PDB entry 8YYU | electron microscopy, 3.84 A resolution | chains A and B of the 6 polymer chains in the assembly

== Chain A ==
Protein: Signal transducer and activator of transcription 1-alpha/beta
From: Homo sapiens
UniProt: P42224 (STAT1_HUMAN); residues 1-750 here = UniProt positions 1-750
Amino-acid sequence (776 residues; row label = number of the first residue in the row; numbers below 1 keep their minus sign (Met-25 is residue -25)):
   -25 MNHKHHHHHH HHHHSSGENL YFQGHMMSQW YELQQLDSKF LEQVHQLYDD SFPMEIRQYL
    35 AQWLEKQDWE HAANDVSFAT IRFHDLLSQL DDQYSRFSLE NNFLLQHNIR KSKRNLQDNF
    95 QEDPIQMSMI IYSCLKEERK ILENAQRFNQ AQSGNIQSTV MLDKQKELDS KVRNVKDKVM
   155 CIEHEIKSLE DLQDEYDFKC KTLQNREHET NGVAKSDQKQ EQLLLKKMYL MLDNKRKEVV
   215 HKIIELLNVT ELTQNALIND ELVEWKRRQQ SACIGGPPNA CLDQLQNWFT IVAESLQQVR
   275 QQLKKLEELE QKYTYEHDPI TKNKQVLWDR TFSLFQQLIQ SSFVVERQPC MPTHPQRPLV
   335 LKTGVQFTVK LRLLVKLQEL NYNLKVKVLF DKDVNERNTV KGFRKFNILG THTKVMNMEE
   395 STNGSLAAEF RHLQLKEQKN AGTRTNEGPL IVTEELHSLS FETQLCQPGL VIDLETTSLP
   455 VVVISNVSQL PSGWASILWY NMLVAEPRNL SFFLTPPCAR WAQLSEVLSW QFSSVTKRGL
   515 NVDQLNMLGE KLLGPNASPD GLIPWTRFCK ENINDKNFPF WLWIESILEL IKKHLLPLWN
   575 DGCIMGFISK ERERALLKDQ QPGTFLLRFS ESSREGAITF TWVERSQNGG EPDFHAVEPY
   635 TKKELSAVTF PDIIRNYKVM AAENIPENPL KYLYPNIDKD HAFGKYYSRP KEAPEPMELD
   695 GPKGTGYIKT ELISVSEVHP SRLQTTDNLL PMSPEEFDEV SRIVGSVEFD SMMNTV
Unresolved in the structure: -25 to 134, 184-193, 685-698, 712-750
Differences from the reference sequence: initiating methionine (-25); expression tag (-24 to 0)
Modified positions: Tyr701 (O-phosphotyrosine; PTR)
Curated features (UniProtKB/Swiss-Prot):
  - site: Leu724 (Required for recruitment of EP300/p300)
  - modified residue: Ser2 (N-acetylserine), Lys114 (N6-methyllysine), Lys175 (N6-methyllysine), Lys296 (N6-methyllysine), Lys366 (N6-methyllysine), Lys525 (N6-methyllysine), Lys637 (N6-methyllysine), Glu657 (ADP-ribosyl glutamic acid), Lys665 (N6-methyllysine), Tyr701 (Phosphotyrosine), Glu705 (ADP-ribosyl glutamic acid), Ser708 (Phosphoserine), Ser727 (Phosphoserine), Ser745 (Phosphoserine), Thr749 (Phosphothreonine)
  - cross-link: Lys703 (Glycyl lysine isopeptide (Lys-Gly) (interchain with G-Cter in SUMO1))
  - natural variant: Asp165 (D165G: In IMD31C; D165H: In IMD31C), Tyr170 (Y170N: In IMD31C), Cys174 (C174R: In IMD31C), Asn179 (N179K: In IMD31C), Lys201 (K201N: In IMD31B), Met202 (M202I: In IMD31C; M202V: In IMD31C), Ala267 (A267V: In IMD31C), Gln271 (Q271P: In IMD31C), Arg274 (R274Q: In IMD31C; R274W: In IMD31C), Lys278 (K278E: In IMD31C), Gln285 (Q285R: In IMD31C), Lys286 (K286I: In IMD31C), 12 further natural variant entries in UniProt
  - mutagenesis: Lys110 (K110R: Sumoylated), Lys114 (K114A: No effect on IFN-alpha-induced STAT1 phosphorylation and nuclear translocation), Lys175 (K175A: No effect on IFN-alpha-induced STAT1 phosphorylation and nuclear translocation), Lys296 (K296A: No effect on IFN-alpha-induced STAT1 phosphorylation and nuclear translocation), Lys366 (K366A: No effect on IFN-alpha-induced STAT1 phosphorylation and nuclear translocation), Lys525 (K525A: Strongly reduced IFN-alpha-induced STAT1 phosphorylation and nuclear translocation. Does not affect ability to homodimerize), Lys636 to Lys637 (No effect on IFN-alpha-induced STAT1 phosphorylation and nuclear translocation), Ala656 to Asn658 (Enhances STAT1 nuclear translocation and interferon (IFN)-stimulated gene (ISG) expression in response to IFN-beta stimulation. Reduces viral load in infected cultured cells), Glu657 (E657Q: Loss of ADP-ribosylation and increased Tyr-701 phosphorylation; when associated with Q-705), Lys665 (K665A: No effect on IFN-alpha-induced STAT1 phosphorylation and nuclear translocation), Tyr701 (Y701A: No effect on transcriptional activation of ARID5A; Y701E: Not phosphorylated at S-708 upon IFNB induction; Y701F: No effect on basal sumoylation ...), Lys703 (K703R: Abolishes sumoylation by SUMO1. Increased IFN-gamma-mediated transactivation), 13 further mutagenesis entries in UniProt

== Chain B ==
Molecule: 18-nt DNA strand
Sequence (18 nucleotides; each row starts with the number of its first residue):
     1 TGCATTTACG GGAAACTG

== Chain A / chain B interface ==
Residue-residue contacts (13; chain A residue first):
  Arg378(A) with DT6(B), phosphate contact
  Lys413(A) with DT6(B), hydrogen bond to the phosphate; DT7(B), salt bridge to the phosphate
  Glu421(A) with DA4(B), base contact; DT5(B), sugar contact
  Val426(A) with DT5(B), phosphate contact
  Thr427(A) with DT5(B), phosphate contact
  Ser459(A) with DT6(B), hydrogen bond to the phosphate; DT7(B), base contact
  Asn460(A) with DT6(B), base contact; DT7(B), hydrogen bond to the base
  Gln463(A) with DT5(B), sugar contact; DT6(B), hydrogen bond to the phosphate
Interface residues without a listed pair, chain B (5 interface residues in all): DC3

== In short ==
Chain A and chain B form an interface of 8 and 5 residues respectively; the contacts include 4 hydrogen bonds
and 1 salt bridge. Polar pairs include Asn460(A)-DT7(B), Lys413(A)-DT6(B) and Ser459(A)-DT6(B). UniProt lists
27 mutagenesis sites on chain A.
Chain A is Signal transducer and activator of transcription 1-alpha/beta (Homo sapiens) and chain B is an
18-nt DNA strand; the structure, A tetrameric STAT1-DNA complex, was determined by electron microscopy,
deposited together with 8YYV.
